PDB entry 5VAI | electron microscopy, 4.10 A resolution (low resolution: residue-level contacts below are approximate; hydrogen-bond / salt-bridge calls are withheld) | chains B and G of the 6 polymer chains in the assembly

== Chain B ==
Name: Guanine nucleotide-binding protein G(I)/G(S)/G(T) subunit beta-1
Organism: Rattus norvegicus
Reference sequence: P54311 (GBB1_RAT); residues 2-340 here = UniProt positions 2-340
Chain sequence (351 residues; row label = number of the first residue in the row; numbers below 1 keep their minus sign (Met-10 is residue -10)):
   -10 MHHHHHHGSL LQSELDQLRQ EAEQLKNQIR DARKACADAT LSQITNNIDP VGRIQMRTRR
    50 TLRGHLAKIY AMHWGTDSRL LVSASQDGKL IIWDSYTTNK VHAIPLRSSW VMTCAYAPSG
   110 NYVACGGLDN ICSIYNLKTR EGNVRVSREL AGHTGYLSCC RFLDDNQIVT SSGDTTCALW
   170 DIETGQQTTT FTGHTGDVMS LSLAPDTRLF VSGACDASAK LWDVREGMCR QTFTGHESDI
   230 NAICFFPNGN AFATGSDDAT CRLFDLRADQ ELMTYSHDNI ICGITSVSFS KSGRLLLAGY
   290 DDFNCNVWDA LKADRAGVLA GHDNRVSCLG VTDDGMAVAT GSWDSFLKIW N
Disordered / not traced: -10 to 0
Differences from the reference sequence: initiating methionine (-10); expression tag (-9 to 1)
UniProt features mapped onto this chain:
  - modified residue: Ser2 (N-acetylserine), His266 (Phosphohistidine)

== Chain G ==
Name: Guanine nucleotide-binding protein G(I)/G(S)/G(O) subunit gamma-2
Organism: Bos taurus
Reference sequence: P63212 (GBG2_BOVIN); residue numbers follow UniProt; this construct covers 1-68
Chain sequence (68 residues; row label = number of the first residue in the row):
     1 MASNNTASIA QARKLVEQLK MEANIDRIKV SKAAADLMAY CEAHAKEDPL LTPVPASENP
    61 FREKKFFC
Disordered / not traced: 1-4, 63-68
UniProt features mapped onto this chain:
  - modified residue: Ala2 (N-acetylalanine), Cys68 (Cysteine methyl ester)
  - lipidation: Cys68 (S-geranylgeranyl cysteine)

== How chain B and chain G interact ==
Pairs across the interface (58; chain B residue first):
  Leu4(B) - Ser8(G)
  Leu4(B) - Ala12(G)
  Leu7(B) - Ala12(G)
  Ala11(B) - Leu19(G)
  Lys15(B) - Leu19(G)
  Ile18(B) - Leu19(G)
  Ile18(B) - Ala23(G)
  Cys25(B) - Arg27(G)
  Cys25(B) - Val30(G)
  Asp27(B) - Val30(G)
  Asp27(B) - Ser31(G)
  Ala28(B) - Val30(G)
  Leu30(B) - Leu37(G)
  Ile33(B) - Ala34(G)
  Ile37(B) - Met38(G)
  Val40(B) - Leu51(G)
  Ile43(B) - Leu50(G)
  Met45(B) - Leu50(G)
  Arg48(B) - Phe61(G)
  Arg49(B) - Phe61(G)
  Tyr85(B) - Pro60(G)
  Met217(B) - Met21(G)
  Cys218(B) - Gln18(G)
  Cys218(B) - Met21(G)
  Gln220(B) - Ile25(G)
  Thr221(B) - Glu22(G)
  Phe235(B) - Tyr40(G)
  Pro236(B) - Tyr40(G)
  Asn237(B) - Tyr40(G)
  Asp254(B) - Ile28(G)
  Asp254(B) - Ala33(G)
  Arg256(B) - Asp26(G)
  Arg256(B) - Arg27(G)
  Arg256(B) - Ile28(G)
  Arg256(B) - Asp36(G)
  Ala257(B) - Ile28(G)
  Asp258(B) - Ile25(G)
  Asp258(B) - Arg27(G)
  Gln259(B) - Val30(G)
  Ser279(B) - Asp48(G)
  Lys280(B) - His44(G)
  Lys280(B) - Glu47(G)
  Lys280(B) - Asp48(G)
  Ser281(B) - Tyr40(G)
  Ser281(B) - Cys41(G)
  Ser281(B) - His44(G)
  Ser281(B) - Asp48(G)
  Gly282(B) - Cys41(G)
  Arg283(B) - Cys41(G)
  Leu284(B) - Leu50(G)
  Leu300(B) - Leu37(G)
  Leu300(B) - Met38(G)
  Leu300(B) - Cys41(G)
  Gly324(B) - Pro49(G)
  Met325(B) - Pro49(G)
  Val327(B) - Leu50(G)
  Ile338(B) - Phe61(G)
  Asn340(B) - Leu50(G)
Other interface residues (no listed pair), chain B (48 interface residues in all): Leu14, Ala21, Ser84, Arg219, Ala240, Leu252, Leu261
Other interface residues (no listed pair), chain G (33 interface residues in all): Asn5, Val16, Lys29, Ala35, Ala45

== Overview ==
48 residues of chain B face 33 of chain G across their interface.
Here chain B is Guanine nucleotide-binding protein G(I)/G(S)/G(T) subunit beta-1 (Rattus norvegicus) and chain
G is Guanine nucleotide-binding protein G(I)/G(S)/G(O) subunit gamma-2 (Bos taurus). Entry 5VAI (Cryo-EM
structure of the activated Glucagon-like peptide-1 receptor in complex with G protein) was determined by
electron microscopy.
